6IK8 - chain B; structure by X-ray diffraction, 2.80 A resolution.

[Chain B]
Protein: Beta-galactosidase
Source organism: Solanum lycopersicum
Notes: EC 3.2.1.23
Reference sequence: O81100 (O81100_SOLLC); residue numbers follow UniProt; this construct covers 24-724
Amino-acid sequence (718 residues; each row starts with the number of its first residue):
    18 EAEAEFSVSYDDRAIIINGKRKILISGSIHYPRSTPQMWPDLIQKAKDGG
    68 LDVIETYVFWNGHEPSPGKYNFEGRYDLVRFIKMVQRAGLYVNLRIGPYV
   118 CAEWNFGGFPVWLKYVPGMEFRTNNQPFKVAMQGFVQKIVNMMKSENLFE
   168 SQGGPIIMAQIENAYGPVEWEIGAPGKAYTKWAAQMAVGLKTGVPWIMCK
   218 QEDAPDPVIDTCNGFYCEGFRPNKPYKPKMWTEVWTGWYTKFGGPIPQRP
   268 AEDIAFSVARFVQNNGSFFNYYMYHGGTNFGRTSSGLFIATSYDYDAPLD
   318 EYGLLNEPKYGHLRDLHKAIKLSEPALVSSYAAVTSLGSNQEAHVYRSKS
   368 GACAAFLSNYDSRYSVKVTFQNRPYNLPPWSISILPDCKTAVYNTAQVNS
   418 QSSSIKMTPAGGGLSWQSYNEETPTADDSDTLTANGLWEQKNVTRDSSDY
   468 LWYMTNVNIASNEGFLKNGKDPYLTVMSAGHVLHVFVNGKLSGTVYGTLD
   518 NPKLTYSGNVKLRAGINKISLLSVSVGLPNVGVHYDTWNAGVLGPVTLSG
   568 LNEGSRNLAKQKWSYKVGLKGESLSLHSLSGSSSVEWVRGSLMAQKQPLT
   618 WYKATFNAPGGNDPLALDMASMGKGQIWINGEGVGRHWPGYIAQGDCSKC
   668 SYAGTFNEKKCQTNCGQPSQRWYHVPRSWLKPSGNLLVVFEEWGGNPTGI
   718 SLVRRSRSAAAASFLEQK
Disordered / not traced: 18-21, 727-735
Sequence notes: expression tag (18-23, 725-735); engineered mutation Ala181 (Glu in O81100)
Disulfides: Cys229-Cys234, Cys370-Cys405, Cys664-Cys682, Cys667-Cys678
Covalent attachments: N-acetylglucosamine (NAG) linked to Asn282, Asn459; covalent link Asp630-Arg694

[Summary]
N-acetylglucosamine is covalently linked to Asn282 and Asn459.
Chain B is Beta-galactosidase (Solanum lycopersicum); the structure, Crystal structure of tomato
beta-galactosidase (TBG) 4 in complex with beta-1,6-galactobiose, was determined by X-ray diffraction,
deposited together with 6IK5, 6IK6 and 6IK7.
